Entry 7ORM (electron microscopy, 3.30 A resolution); this record covers chains P and A of the 4 polymer chains in the assembly.

[Chain P]
Molecule: 20-nt RNA strand
Sequence (20 nucleotides; row label = number of the first residue in the row):
     2 AAUGCUAUAA UAGUAGUGUA
Disordered / not traced: 2-6

[Chain A]
Name: RNA-directed RNA polymerase L
From: Bunyavirus La Crosse
Notes: EC 2.7.7.48, 3.1.-.-
UniProtKB: A5HC98 (L_BUNLC); residue numbers follow UniProt; this construct covers 1-1028, 1042-2263
Amino-acid sequence (2276 residues; numbered 1 to 2263 plus 26 insertion-coded residues; 13 numbers in that range are skipped by the numbering (no residue carries them; nothing is unmodelled there); the number before each row is that of its first residue; a row labelled like 1028A-1028Z holds insertion residues (1028A, then the next letters in order)):
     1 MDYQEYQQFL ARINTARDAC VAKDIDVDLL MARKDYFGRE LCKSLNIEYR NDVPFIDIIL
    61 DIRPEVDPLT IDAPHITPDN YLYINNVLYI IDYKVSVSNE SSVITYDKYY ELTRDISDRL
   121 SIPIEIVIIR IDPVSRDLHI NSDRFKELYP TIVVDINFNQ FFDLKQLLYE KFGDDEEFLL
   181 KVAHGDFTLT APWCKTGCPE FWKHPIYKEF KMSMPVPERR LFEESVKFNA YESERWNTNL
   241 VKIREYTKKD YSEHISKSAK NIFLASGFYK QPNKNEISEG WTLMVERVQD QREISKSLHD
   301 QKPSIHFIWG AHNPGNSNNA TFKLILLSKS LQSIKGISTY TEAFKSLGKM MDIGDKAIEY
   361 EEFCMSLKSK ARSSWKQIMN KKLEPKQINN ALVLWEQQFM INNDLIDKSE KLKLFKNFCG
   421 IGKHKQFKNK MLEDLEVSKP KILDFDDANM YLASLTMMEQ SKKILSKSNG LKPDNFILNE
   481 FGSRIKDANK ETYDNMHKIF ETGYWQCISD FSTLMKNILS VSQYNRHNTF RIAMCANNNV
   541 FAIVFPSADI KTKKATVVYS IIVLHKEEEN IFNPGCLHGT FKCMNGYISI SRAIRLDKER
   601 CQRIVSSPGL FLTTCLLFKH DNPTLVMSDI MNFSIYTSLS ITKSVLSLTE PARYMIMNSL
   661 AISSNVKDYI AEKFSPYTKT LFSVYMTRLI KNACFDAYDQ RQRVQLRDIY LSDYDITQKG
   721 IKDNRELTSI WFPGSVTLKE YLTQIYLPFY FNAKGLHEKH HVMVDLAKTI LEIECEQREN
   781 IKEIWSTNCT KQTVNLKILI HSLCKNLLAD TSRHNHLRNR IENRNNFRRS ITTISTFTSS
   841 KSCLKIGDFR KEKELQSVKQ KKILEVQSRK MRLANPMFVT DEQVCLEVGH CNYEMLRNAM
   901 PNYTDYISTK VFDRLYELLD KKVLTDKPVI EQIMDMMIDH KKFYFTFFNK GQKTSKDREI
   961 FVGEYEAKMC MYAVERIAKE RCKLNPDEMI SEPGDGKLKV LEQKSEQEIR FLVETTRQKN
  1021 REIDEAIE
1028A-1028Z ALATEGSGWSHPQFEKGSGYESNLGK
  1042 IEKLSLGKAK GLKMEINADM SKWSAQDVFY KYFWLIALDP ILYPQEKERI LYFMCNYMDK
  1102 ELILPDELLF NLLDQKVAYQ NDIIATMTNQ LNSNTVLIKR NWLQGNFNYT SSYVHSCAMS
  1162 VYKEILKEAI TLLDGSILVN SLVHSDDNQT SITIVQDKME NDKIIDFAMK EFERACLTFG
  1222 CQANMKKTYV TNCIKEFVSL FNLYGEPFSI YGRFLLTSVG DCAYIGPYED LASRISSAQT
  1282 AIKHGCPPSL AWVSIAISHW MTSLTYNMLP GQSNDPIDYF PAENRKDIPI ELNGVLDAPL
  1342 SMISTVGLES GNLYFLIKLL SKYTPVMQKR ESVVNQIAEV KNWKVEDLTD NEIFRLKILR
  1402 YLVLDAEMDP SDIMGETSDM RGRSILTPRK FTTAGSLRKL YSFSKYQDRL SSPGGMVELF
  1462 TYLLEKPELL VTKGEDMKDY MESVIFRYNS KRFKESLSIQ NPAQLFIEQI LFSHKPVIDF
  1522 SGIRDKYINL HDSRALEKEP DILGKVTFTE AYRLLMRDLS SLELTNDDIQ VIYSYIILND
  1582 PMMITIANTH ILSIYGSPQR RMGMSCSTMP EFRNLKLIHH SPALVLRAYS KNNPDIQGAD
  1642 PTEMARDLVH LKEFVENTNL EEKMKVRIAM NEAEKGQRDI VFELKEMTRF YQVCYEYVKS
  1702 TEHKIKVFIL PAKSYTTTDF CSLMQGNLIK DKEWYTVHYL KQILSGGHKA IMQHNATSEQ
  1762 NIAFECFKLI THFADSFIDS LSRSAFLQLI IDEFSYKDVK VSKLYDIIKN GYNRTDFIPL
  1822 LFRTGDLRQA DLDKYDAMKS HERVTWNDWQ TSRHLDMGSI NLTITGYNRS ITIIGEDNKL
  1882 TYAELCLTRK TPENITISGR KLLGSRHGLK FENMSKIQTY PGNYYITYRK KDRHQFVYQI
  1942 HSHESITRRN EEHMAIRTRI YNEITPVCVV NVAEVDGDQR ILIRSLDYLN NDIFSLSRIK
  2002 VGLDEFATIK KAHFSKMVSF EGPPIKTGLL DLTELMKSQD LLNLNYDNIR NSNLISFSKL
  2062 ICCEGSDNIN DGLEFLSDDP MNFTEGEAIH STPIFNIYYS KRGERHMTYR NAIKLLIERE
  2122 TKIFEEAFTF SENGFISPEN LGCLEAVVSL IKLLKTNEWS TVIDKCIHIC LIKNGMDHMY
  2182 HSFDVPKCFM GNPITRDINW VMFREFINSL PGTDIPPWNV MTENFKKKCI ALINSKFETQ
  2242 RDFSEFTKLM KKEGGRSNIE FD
Disordered / not traced: 427-435, 855-891, 1028A-1028Z, 1531-1543, 1847-1862, 1920-1923, 1955-1962, 2239-2244, 2252-2263
Construct notes: engineered mutation Lys34 (His in A5HC98); insertion (1028G-1028S)
Swiss-Prot annotation at these positions:
  - binding site (Mn(2+)): Asp52, Asp79, Asp92, Tyr93
  - binding site (Mg(2+)): Asp1188
  - binding site (Zn(2+)): Cys2064, His2169, Asp2178, His2182
  - mutagenesis: Asp52 (D52A: Complete loss of nuclease activity), Asp79 (D79A: Complete loss of nuclease activity), Asp92 (D92A: Complete loss of nuclease activity), Lys94 (K94A: Complete loss of nuclease activity)
Ion coordination: Mg2+ near Asp1188 (its only coordinating residue here); Zn2+: Cys2064, His2169, Asp2178, His2182
From the paper describing this entry:
  - binding site for the 20-nt RNA strand (chain P): Arg33, Phe162, His184, Arg820, Asn823, Arg824, Arg829, Lys1474, Ser1622, Tyr1696, His1704
  - mutagenesis - H34K: abolished catalytic activity (citing earlier work)
  - mutagenesis - M989A: decreased catalytic activity on 25-mer product
  - mutagenesis - I990A: increased catalytic activity on 25-mer
  - mutagenesis - M989A, S991A: unchanged catalytic activity
  - mutagenesis - S991A (13.8-fold): increased catalytic activity on replication products

[Interface between chain P and chain A]
Pairs across the interface - 48 pairs, chain P then chain A:
  U7(P) with Leu30(A), phosphate contact; Arg33(A), phosphate contact; Ser96(A), sugar contact; Val97(A), sugar contact; His184(A), stacking on the base
  A8(P) with Arg33(A), salt bridge to the phosphate; Val95(A), phosphate contact; Ser96(A), phosphate contact; Val97(A), phosphate contact; Pro133(A), phosphate contact; Val134(A), base contact; Phe162(A), stacking on the base; Lys165(A), hydrogen bond to the base
  U9(P) with Val97(A), base contact; Val134(A), base contact; Arg820(A), salt bridge to the phosphate; Arg824(A), hydrogen bond to the sugar
  A10(P) with Asn823(A), hydrogen bond to the phosphate; Arg824(A), salt bridge to the phosphate
  A11(P) with Asn823(A), hydrogen bond to the phosphate; Ser1622(A), sugar contact
  U12(P) with Arg829(A), salt bridge to the phosphate
  A13(P) with Val1472(A), sugar contact; Thr1473(A), sugar contact; Lys1474(A), phosphate contact; Gln1693(A), hydrogen bond to the base; Tyr1696(A), hydrogen bond to the phosphate
  G14(P) with Lys1474(A), phosphate contact
  U15(P) with Ser840(A), hydrogen bond to the phosphate; Ser1497(A), hydrogen bond to the phosphate
  A16(P) with Ala1264(A), sugar contact; Ser1497(A), hydrogen bond to the phosphate
  G17(P) with Asp1262(A), hydrogen bond to the sugar
  U18(P) with Thr1258(A), phosphate contact; Asp1262(A), phosphate contact
  G19(P) with Lys754(A), salt bridge to the phosphate; Arg1254(A), phosphate contact; Phe1255(A), sugar contact; Thr1258(A), phosphate contact
  U20(P) with Tyr750(A), hydrogen bond to the phosphate; Lys953(A), salt bridge to the phosphate; Val1239(A), sugar contact; Ser1240(A), hydrogen bond to the phosphate
  A21(P) with His1185(A), hydrogen bond to the phosphate; Ser1186(A), phosphate contact; Asp1187(A), hydrogen bond to the sugar; Val1239(A), sugar contact; Ser1240(A), hydrogen bond to the phosphate
Other interface residues (no listed pair), chain A (48 interface residues in all): Ser835, Thr838, Ser839, Arg958, Asp1188, Cys1263, Arg1488, Arg1493, Phe1494, Pro1623, Ala1624, Thr1702, His1704

[In short]
15 residues of chain P face 48 of chain A across their interface, with 15 hydrogen bonds, 6 salt bridges and 2
aromatic stacking contacts. Polar pairs include A8(P)-Lys165(A), A13(P)-Gln1693(A) and U9(P)-Arg824(A). The
paper reports a binding site for the 20-nt RNA strand (chain P) at Arg33(A), Phe162(A) and His184(A) among
others; H34K of chain A abolishes catalytic activity; 4 substitutions were tested in all.
Here chain P is a 20-nt RNA strand and chain A is RNA-directed RNA polymerase L (Bunyavirus La Crosse). Entry
7ORM (La Crosse virus polymerase at transcription early-elongation stage) was determined by electron
microscopy (same publication as 7ORI, 7ORJ, 7ORK, 7ORL and 7ORO).
